3I82 - chain A; structure by X-ray diffraction, 2.31 A resolution.

== Chain A ==
Name: Ethanolamine utilization protein eutL
Organism: Escherichia coli
Reference sequence: P76541 (EUTL_ECOLI); numbering as in UniProt (aligned over 1-219)
Sequence (227 residues; row label = number of the first residue in the row):
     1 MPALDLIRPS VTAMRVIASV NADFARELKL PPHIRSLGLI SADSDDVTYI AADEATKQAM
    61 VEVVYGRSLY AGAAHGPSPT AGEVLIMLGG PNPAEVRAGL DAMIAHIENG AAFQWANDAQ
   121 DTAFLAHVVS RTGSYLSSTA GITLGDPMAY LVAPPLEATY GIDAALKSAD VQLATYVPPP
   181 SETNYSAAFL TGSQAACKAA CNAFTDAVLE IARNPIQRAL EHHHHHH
Disordered / not traced: 1, 218-227
Differences from the reference sequence: expression tag (220-227)
UniProt features mapped onto this chain:
  - region: D45, D46 (Part of the acidic patch lining the small pore)
  - binding site (ethanolamine): D45, D46, E83, F113, T183 to Y185
  - binding site (Zn(2+)): E157
  - site: D53 (Part of the acidic patch lining the small pore), Y70 (Important for gating), E83 (Part of the acidic patch lining the small pore), N184 (Important for gating)

== In short ==
UniProt lists 7 ethanolamine-binding residues and Zn2+-binding residue E157.
Chain A is Ethanolamine utilization protein eutL (Escherichia coli); the structure, Ethanolamine Utilization
Microcompartment Shell Subunit, EutL Closed Form, was determined by X-ray diffraction together with 3I6P,
3I71, 3I87, 3I96 and 3IA0 from the same study.
